PDB entry 8P5E | electron microscopy, 3.90 A resolution | chains D and I of the 15 polymer chains in the assembly

# Chain D
Name: DNA replication complex GINS protein SLD5
From: Saccharomyces cerevisiae
Reference sequence: Q03406 (SLD5_YEAST); numbering as in UniProt (aligned over 1-294)
Amino-acid sequence (294 residues; each row starts with the number of its first residue):
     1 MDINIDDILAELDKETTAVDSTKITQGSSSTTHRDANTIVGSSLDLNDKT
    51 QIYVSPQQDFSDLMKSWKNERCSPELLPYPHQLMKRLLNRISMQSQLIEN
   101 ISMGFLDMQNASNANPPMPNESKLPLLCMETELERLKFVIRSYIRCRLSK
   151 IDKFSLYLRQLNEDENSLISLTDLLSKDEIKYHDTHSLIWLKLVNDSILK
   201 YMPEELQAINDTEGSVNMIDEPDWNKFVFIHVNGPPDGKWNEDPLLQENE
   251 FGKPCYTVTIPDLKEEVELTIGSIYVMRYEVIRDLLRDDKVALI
Disordered / not traced: 1-49
Curated features (UniProtKB/Swiss-Prot):
  - mutagenesis: Ser21 (S21P: In sld5-8; temperature-sensitive mutant; in association with P-66. Defective in DNA replication), Ser66 (S66P: In sld5-8; temperature-sensitive mutant; in association with P-21. Defective in DNA replication), Trp67 (W67R: In sld5-12; temperature-sensitive mutant. Defective in DNA replication), Lys150 (K150E: In sld5-2; temperature-sensitive mutant. Defective in DNA replication), Leu293 (L293P: In sld5-13; temperature-sensitive mutant. Defective in DNA replication)

# Chain I
Name: DNA replication complex GINS protein PSF2
From: Saccharomyces cerevisiae
Reference sequence: P40359 (PSF2_YEAST); numbering as in UniProt (aligned over 1-213)
Amino-acid sequence (213 residues; row label = number of the first residue in the row):
     1 MSLPAHLQQTFSPEEIQFIVENEPIKIFPRITTRQKIRGDDRGTGNHTRW
    51 QLITTDDKALNNMVAMRSTEVVLWIALLLKQQSKCSIVAPQWLTTKELDR
   101 KIQYEKTHPDRFSELPWNWLVLARILFNKAKDDFHDPIHELRGKIQDLRE
   151 IRQIKVLKGLKYLNESHLQLDNLSLLEINELRPFITEIMDKLREIHTASL
   201 TAGTENDEEEFNI
Disordered / not traced: 1, 38-46, 201-213

# Interface between chain D and chain I
Residue-residue contacts - 62 pairs, chain D then chain I:
  Pro56(D) with Ile53(I)
  Gln57(D) with Asp56(I)
  Phe60(D) with Asn22(I); Thr54(I)
  Met64(D) with Asn22(I)
  Lys68(D) with Ile19(I)
  Arg71(D) with Leu7(I), hydrogen bond (side chain-backbone); Gln8(I); Thr10(I), hydrogen bond (side chain-backbone); Phe11(I); Glu15(I), salt bridge
  Cys72(D) with Phe11(I), hydrophobic
  Gln94(D) with Gln51(I); Ile53(I)
  Leu97(D) with Gln51(I)
  Glu121(D) with His47(I); Thr48(I), hydrogen bond (backbone-side chain)
  Leu124(D) with Trp50(I), hydrophobic
  Pro125(D) with Thr48(I); Trp50(I), hydrophobic
  Cys128(D) with Trp50(I), hydrophobic; Leu52(I)
  Met129(D) with Trp50(I)
  Thr131(D) with Trp74(I)
  Glu132(D) with Leu52(I); Ile53(I); Thr54(I), hydrogen bond
  Arg135(D) with Phe18(I); Trp74(I)
  Leu136(D) with Ile53(I), hydrophobic
  Phe138(D) with Phe18(I), hydrophobic
  Val139(D) with Phe18(I), hydrophobic
  Cys146(D) with Ser2(I)
  Ser149(D) with Gln8(I), hydrogen bond
  Asp223(D) with Arg193(I), salt bridge
  Asn225(D) with Arg193(I), hydrogen bond (backbone-side chain)
  Lys226(D) with Gln9(I), hydrogen bond; Asp190(I)
  Phe227(D) with Glu165(I); Ser166(I); Thr186(I); Met189(I); Asp190(I), hydrogen bond (backbone-side chain); Arg193(I)
  Phe229(D) with Ile178(I), hydrophobic
  Leu263(D) with Ser166(I)
  Ser273(D) with Gln169(I), hydrogen bond; Asp171(I), hydrogen bond
  Ile274(D) with Gln169(I); Leu170(I), hydrogen bond (backbone-backbone); Asp171(I)
  Tyr275(D) with Leu168(I); Gln169(I)
  Val276(D) with His167(I); Leu168(I), hydrogen bond (backbone-backbone); Leu170(I), hydrophobic; Met189(I), hydrophobic
  Met277(D) with Ser166(I); His167(I)
  Arg278(D) with Arg193(I)
  Ile294(D) with Phe11(I); Arg182(I), hydrogen bond (backbone-side chain)
Other interface residues (no listed pair), chain D (41 interface residues in all): Trp67, Arg145, Asp262, Glu265, Val267, Gly272
Other interface residues (no listed pair), chain I (38 interface residues in all): Leu3, Glu21, Arg49, Leu175, His196, Thr197

# In short
The interface between chain D and chain I involves 41 residues on one side and 38 on the other, with 13
hydrogen bonds and 2 salt bridges. Polar pairs include Arg71(D)-Glu15(I), Asp223(D)-Arg193(I) and
Arg71(D)-Leu7(I). Curated annotation (UniProt) lists 5 mutagenesis sites on chain D.
Chain D is DNA replication complex GINS protein SLD5 and chain I is DNA replication complex GINS protein PSF2,
both from Saccharomyces cerevisiae; the structure, S. cerevisiae nexus-sCMGE after DNA replication initiation,
was determined by electron microscopy, deposited together with 8P62 and 8P63.
